1DWF - chain M; structure by X-ray diffraction, 2.00 A resolution.

Chain M:
Molecule: Myrosinase MA1
From: Sinapis alba
Notes: EC 3.2.1.147
Reference sequence: P29736 (MYRA_SINAL); residue numbers follow UniProt; this construct covers 3-501
Chain sequence (499 residues; row label = number of the first residue in the row):
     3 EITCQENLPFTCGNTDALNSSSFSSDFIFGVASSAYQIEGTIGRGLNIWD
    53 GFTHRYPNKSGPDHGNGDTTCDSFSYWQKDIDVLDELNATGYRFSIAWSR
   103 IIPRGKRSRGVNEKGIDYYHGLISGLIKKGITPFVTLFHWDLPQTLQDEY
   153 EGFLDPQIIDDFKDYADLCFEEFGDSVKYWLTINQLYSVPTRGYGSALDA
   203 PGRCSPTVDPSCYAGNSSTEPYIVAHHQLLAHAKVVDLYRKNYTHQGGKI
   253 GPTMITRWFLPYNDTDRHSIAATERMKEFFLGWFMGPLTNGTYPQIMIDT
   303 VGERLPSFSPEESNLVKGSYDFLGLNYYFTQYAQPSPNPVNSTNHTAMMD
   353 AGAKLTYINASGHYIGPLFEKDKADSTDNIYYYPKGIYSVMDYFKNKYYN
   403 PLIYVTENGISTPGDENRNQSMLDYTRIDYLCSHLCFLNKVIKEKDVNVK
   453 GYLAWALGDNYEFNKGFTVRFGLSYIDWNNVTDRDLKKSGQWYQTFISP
UniProt features mapped onto this chain:
  - active site: Glu-409 (Nucleophile)
  - binding site (substrate): Gln-39, His-141, Asn-186, Tyr-330, Trp-457, Glu-464, Phe-465
  - binding site (Zn(2+)): His-56, Asp-70
  - binding site (L-ascorbate): Gln-187, Arg-259
  - glycosylation (N-linked (GlcNAc...) asparagine): Asn-21, Asn-60, Asn-90, Asn-218, Asn-244, Asn-265, Asn-292, Asn-343, Asn-346, Asn-361, Asn-482
Disulfides: Cys-6/Cys-438, Cys-14/Cys-434, Cys-206/Cys-214
Glycans and other covalent adducts: N-acetylglucosamine (NAG) linked to Asn-21, Asn-60, Asn-90, Asn-218, Asn-244, Asn-265, Asn-346, Asn-361, Asn-482; glycan linked to Asn-292
Metal / ion sites: Zn2+: His-56, Asp-70

Overview:
N-acetylglucosamine is covalently linked to Asn-21, Asn-60, Asn-90, Asn-218, Asn-244 and Asn-265 and 4 more.
His-56 and Asp-70 coordinate Zn2+. From UniProt: active-site residue Glu-409, 7 substrate-binding residues,
Zn2+-binding residues His-56 and Asp-70 and L-ascorbate-binding residues Gln-187 and Arg-259.
Chain M is Myrosinase MA1 (Sinapis alba); the structure, Study on radiation damage on a cryocooled crystal.
Part 2: Structure after irradiation with 9.1*10e15 photons/mm2, was determined by X-ray diffraction, deposited
together with 1DWA, 1DWG, 1DWH, 1DWI and 1DWJ.
